5PRC - chains M and H of the 4 polymer chains in the assembly; structure by X-ray diffraction, 2.35 A resolution.

Chain M:
Name: Photosynthetic reaction center
Source organism: Blastochloris viridis
UniProt: P06010 (RCEM_RHOVI); residue numbers follow UniProt; this construct covers 1-323
Amino-acid sequence (323 residues; row label = number of the first residue in the row):
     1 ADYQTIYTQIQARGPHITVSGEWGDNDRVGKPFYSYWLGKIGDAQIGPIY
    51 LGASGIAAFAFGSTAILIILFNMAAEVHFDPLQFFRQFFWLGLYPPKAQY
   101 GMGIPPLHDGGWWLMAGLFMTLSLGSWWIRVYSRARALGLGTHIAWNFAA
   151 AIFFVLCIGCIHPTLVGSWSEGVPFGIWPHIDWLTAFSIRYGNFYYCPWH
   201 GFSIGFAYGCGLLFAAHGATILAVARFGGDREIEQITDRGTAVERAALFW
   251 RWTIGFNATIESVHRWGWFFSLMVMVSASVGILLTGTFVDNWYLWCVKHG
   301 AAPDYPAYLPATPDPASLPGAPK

Chain H:
Name: Photosynthetic reaction center
Source organism: Blastochloris viridis
UniProt: P06008 (RCEH_RHOVI); residues 2-258 here = UniProt positions 2-258
Amino-acid sequence (258 residues; row label = number of the first residue in the row):
     1 MYHGALAQHLDIAQLVWYAQWLVIWTVVLLYLRREDRREGYPLVEPLGLV
    51 KLAPEDGQVYELPYPKTFVLPHGGTVTVPRRRPETRELKLAQTDGFEGAP
   101 LQPTGNPLVDAVGPASYAERAEVVDATVDGKAKIVPLRVATDFSIAEGDV
   151 DPRGLPVVAADGVEAGTVTDLWVDRSEHYFRYLELSVAGSARTALIPLGF
   201 CDVKKDKIVVTSILSEQFANVPRLQSRDQITLREEDKVSAYYAGGLLYAT
   251 PERAESLL
Modified positions: Met1 (n-formylmethionine; FME)

How chain M and chain H interact:
Residue-residue contacts - 123 pairs, chain M then chain H:
  Ala1(M) with Gly199(H)
  Asp2(M) with Gly199(H)
  Tyr3(M) with Asp202(H)
  Gln4(M) with Tyr179(H), hydrogen bond; Leu198(H); Gly199(H)
  Gln9(M) with Asp149(H); Leu198(H); Cys201(H), hydrogen bond (side chain-backbone); Asp202(H); Val203(H), hydrogen bond (side chain-backbone)
  Ile10(M) with Ile145(H), hydrophobic; Asp149(H); Val150(H); Pro152(H); Phe180(H); Val203(H), hydrophobic
  Gln11(M) with Ile145(H); Ala146(H), hydrogen bond (backbone-backbone); Asp149(H), hydrogen bond (backbone-side chain); Phe180(H)
  Ala12(M) with Ser144(H); His178(H); Phe180(H), hydrophobic
  Arg13(M) with Asp142(H); Phe143(H); Ser144(H), hydrogen bond (backbone-backbone); Ala146(H)
  Gly14(M) with Asp142(H); Phe143(H); His178(H)
  Pro15(M) with Asp142(H); His178(H), hydrogen bond (backbone-side chain)
  Ile17(M) with Arg175(H); Ser176(H); His178(H)
  Tyr36(M) with Glu147(H); Gly148(H); Asp149(H), hydrogen bond
  Lys40(M) with Asp149(H), salt bridge
  Pro198(M) with Trp17(H)
  Trp199(M) with Ala13(H); Val16(H); Trp17(H); Gln20(H), hydrogen bond
  Phe202(M) with Trp17(H); Gln20(H); Trp21(H); Ile24(H), hydrophobic
  Phe206(M) with Ile24(H), hydrophobic
  Arg226(M) with Gly199(H), hydrogen bond (side chain-backbone); Phe200(H); Ser239(H), hydrogen bond (backbone-side chain); Leu246(H)
  Phe227(M) with Ser239(H); Ala243(H), hydrophobic
  Asp230(M) with Arg181(H), salt bridge
  Arg231(M) with Asp125(H), salt bridge; Ile134(H); Arg181(H); Glu235(H), salt bridge
  Glu234(M) with Arg120(H), hydrogen bond (backbone-side chain); Asp125(H); Lys133(H), salt bridge
  Gln235(M) with Arg120(H)
  Ile236(M) with Glu39(H); Phe68(H), hydrophobic
  Thr237(M) with Leu70(H); Val76(H)
  Asp238(M) with Arg120(H), salt bridge; Ala121(H), hydrogen bond (side chain-backbone); Leu232(H)
  Arg239(M) with Glu39(H), salt bridge; Arg82(H); Glu84(H), salt bridge; Ala118(H); Arg120(H)
  Gly240(M) with Ala118(H); Arg120(H); Asp236(H)
  Thr241(M) with Ser116(H), hydrogen bond (side chain-backbone); Ala118(H); Asp236(H), hydrogen bond (backbone-side chain)
  Glu244(M) with Ala118(H)
  Arg245(M) with Pro114(H), hydrogen bond (side chain-backbone); Ser116(H), hydrogen bond (side chain-backbone); Ala240(H); Ala243(H)
  Arg251(M) with Tyr41(H), hydrogen bond; Leu43(H)
  Phe256(M) with Arg33(H)
  Asn257(M) with Arg33(H), hydrogen bond (backbone-side chain); Asp36(H)
  Ala258(M) with Asp36(H)
  Thr259(M) with Glu35(H); Asp36(H); Glu39(H)
  Glu261(M) with Lys66(H), salt bridge; Phe68(H)
  Ser262(M) with Glu35(H); Asp36(H), hydrogen bond
  Arg265(M) with Tyr31(H), hydrogen bond; Leu32(H); Glu35(H), salt bridge; Lys66(H)
  Trp266(M) with Val28(H), hydrophobic; Leu32(H); Asp36(H), hydrogen bond
  Phe269(M) with Val27(H), hydrophobic; Leu32(H), hydrophobic
  Met273(M) with Gln20(H)
  Ser277(M) with Gln20(H)
  Thr287(M) with His3(H)
  Phe288(M) with His3(H); Gly4(H); Ile12(H), hydrophobic
  Val289(M) with Ala13(H), hydrophobic
  Trp295(M) with Asp11(H), hydrogen bond; Ala13(H); Gln14(H)
  Lys298(M) with Asp11(H), salt bridge
  His299(M) with Asp11(H), salt bridge; Gln14(H)
Also at the interface, not in a pair above, chain M (56 interface residues in all): Thr8, Val19, Asp43, Val280, Leu284, Trp292
Also at the interface, not in a pair above, chain H (76 interface residues in all): His9, Arg38, Gly40, Ala115, Tyr117, Val128, Leu171, Val173, Asp174, Glu177, Tyr182, Pro197

In short:
56 residues of chain M and 76 residues of chain H are in contact; the contacts include 23 hydrogen bonds and
12 salt bridges. Among the polar pairs are Lys40(M)-Asp149(H), Asp230(M)-Arg181(H) and Arg231(M)-Asp125(H).
Here chain M is Photosynthetic reaction center and chain H is Photosynthetic reaction center, both from
Blastochloris viridis. Entry 5PRC (Photosynthetic reaction center from rhodopseudomonas viridis (atrazine
complex)) was determined by X-ray diffraction, deposited together with 6PRC and 7PRC.
